Entry 6SPC (electron microscopy, 2.95 A resolution); this record covers chains a and n of the 21 polymer chains in the assembly.

== Chain a ==
Molecule: 16S rRNA
Organism: Pseudomonas aeruginosa
Sequence (1519 nucleotides; each row starts with the number of its first residue; note: 6 numbers in that range are skipped by the numbering (no residue carries them; nothing is unmodelled there)):
     2 A
     7 AAGAGUUUGA UCAUGGCUCA GAUUGAACGC UGGCGGCAGG CCUAACA
    55 AUGCAAGUC
    65 AGCGGAUAAA GGGAGCUUGC UCCUGGAUUC AGCGGCAGAC GGGUGAGUAA UGCCUAGGAA
   125 UCUGCCUGGU AGUGGGGGAU AACGUCCGGA AACGGGCGCU AAUACCGCAU ACGUCCUGAG
   185 GGAGAAAGUG GGGGAUCUUC GGACCUCACG CUAUCAGAUG AGCCUAGGUC GGAUUAGCUA
   245 GUUGGUGGGG UAAAGGCCUA CCAAGGCGAC GAUCCGUAAC UGGUCUGAGA GGAUGAUCAG
   305 UCACACUGGA ACUGAGACAC GGUCCAGACU CCUACGGGAG GCAGCAGUGG GGAAUAUUGG
   365 ACAAUGGGCG AAAGCCUGAU CCAGCCAUGC CGCGUGUGUG AAGAAGGUCU UCGGAUUGUA
   425 AAGCACUUUA AGUUGGGAGG AAGGGCAGUA AGUUAAUACC UUGCUGUUUU GACGUUACCA
   485 ACAGAAUAAG CACCGGCUAA CUUCGUGCCA GCAGCCGCGG UAAUACGAAG GGUGCAAGCG
   545 UUAAUCGGAA UUACUGGGCG UAAAGCGCGC GUAGGUGGUU CAGCAAGUUG GAUGUGAAAU
   605 CCCCGGGCUC AACCUGGGAA CUGCAUCCAA AACUACUGAG CUAGAGUACG GUAGAGGGUG
   665 GUGGAAUUUC CUGUGUAGCG GUGAAAUGCG UAGAUAUAGG AAGGAACACC AGUGGCGAAG
   725 GCGACCACCU GGACUGAUAC UGACACUGAG GUGCGAAAGC GUGGGGAGCA AACAGGAUUA
   785 GAUACCCUGG UAGUCCACGC CGUAAACGAU GUCGACUAGC CGUUGGGAUC CUUGAGAUCU
   845 UAGUGGCGCA GCUAACGCGA UAAGUCGACC GCCUGGGGAG UACGGCCGCA AGGUUAAAAC
   905 UCAAAUGAAU UGACGGGGGC CCGCACAAGC GGUGGAGCAU GUGGUUUAAU UCGAAGCAAC
   965 GCGAAGAACC UUACCUGGCC UUGACAUGCU GAGAACUUUC CAGAGAUGGA UUGGUGCCUU
  1025 CGGGAACUCA GACACAGGUG CUGCAUGGCU GUCGUCAGCU CGUGUCGUGA GAUGUUGGGU
  1085 UAAGUCCCGU AACGAGCGCA ACCCUUGUCC UUAGUUACCA GCACCUCGGG UGGGCACUCU
  1145 AAGGAGACUG CCGGUGACAA ACCGGAGGAA GGUGGGGAUG ACGUCAAGUC AUCAUGGCCC
  1205 UUACGGCCAG GGCUACACAC GUGCUACAAU GGUCGGUACA AAGGGUUGCC AAGCCGCGAG
  1265 GUGGAGCUAA UCCCAUAAAA CCGAUCGUAG UCCGGAUCGC AGUCUGCAAC UCGACUGCGU
  1325 GAAGUCGGAA UCGCUAGUAA UCGUGAAUCA GAAUGUCACG GUGAAUACGU UCCCGGGCCU
  1385 UGUACACACC GCCCGUCACA CCAUGGGAGU GGGUUGCUCC AGAAGUAGCU AGUCUAACCG
  1445 CAAGGGGGAC GGUUACCACG GAGUGAUUCA UGACUGGGGU GAAGUCGUAA CAAGGUAGCC
  1505 GUAGGGGAAC CUGCGGCUGG AU
Sequence notes: conflict A2, A72 (G2309540 in 1359201046), A101 (G2309511 in 1359201046)
What the authors report for this chain:
  - conformationally variable residues (side-chain flip): A1486, A1487

== Chain n ==
Protein: 30S ribosomal protein S14
Organism: Pseudomonas aeruginosa
UniProtKB: E2RXT8 (E2RXT8_PSEAI); numbering as in UniProt (aligned over 3-100)
Sequence (98 residues; numbered 3 to 100; the number before each row is that of its first residue):
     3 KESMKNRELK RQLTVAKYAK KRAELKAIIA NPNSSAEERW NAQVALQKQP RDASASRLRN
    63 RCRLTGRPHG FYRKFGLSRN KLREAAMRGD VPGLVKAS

== How chain a and chain n interact ==
Contacting residue pairs (71):
  A968(a) with Arg69(n), sugar contact
  A969(a) with Arg69(n), hydrogen bond to the sugar; His71(n), phosphate contact; Arg81(n), hydrogen bond to the sugar; Asn82(n), base contact
  G970(a) with Arg61(n), hydrogen bond to the sugar; Arg69(n), salt bridge to the phosphate; Pro70(n), base contact; His71(n), salt bridge to the phosphate
  A972(a) with Ser58(n), base contact; Arg59(n), sugar contact
  C973(a) with Glu10(n), phosphate contact; Arg13(n), hydrogen bond to the base; Arg53(n), base contact; Arg59(n), hydrogen bond to the sugar
  C974(a) with Arg9(n), salt bridge to the phosphate
  U975(a) with Ser5(n), hydrogen bond to the sugar; Arg9(n), base contact
  U976(a) with Lys3(n), salt bridge to the phosphate; Arg9(n), salt bridge to the phosphate
  A988(a) with Ser5(n), base contact
  C989(a) with Asn8(n), hydrogen bond to the sugar
  A990(a) with Glu4(n), sugar contact
  C1000(a) with Lys19(n), phosphate contact
  U1001(a) with Lys19(n), salt bridge to the phosphate
  U1002(a) with Tyr20(n), hydrogen bond to the phosphate
  U1003(a) with Tyr20(n), hydrogen bond to the sugar; Gln51(n), phosphate contact; Pro52(n), phosphate contact
  C1004(a) with Lys50(n), phosphate contact; Gln51(n), hydrogen bond to the phosphate
  C1005(a) with Lys50(n), salt bridge to the phosphate
  G1009(a) with Arg53(n), hydrogen bond to the phosphate
  A1010(a) with Arg53(n), salt bridge to the phosphate
  A1040(a) with Glu4(n), hydrogen bond to the sugar
  U1043(a) with Lys3(n), base contact
  C1053(a) with Arg85(n), hydrogen bond to the sugar
  U1109(a) with Ala99(n), phosphate contact; Ser100(n), hydrogen bond to the phosphate
  A1182(a) with Arg85(n), hydrogen bond to the base; Met89(n), base contact
  U1183(a) with Arg85(n), salt bridge to the phosphate
  U1196(a) with Arg69(n), base contact; Asn82(n), base contact
  G1265(a) with Ile31(n), base contact; Ala32(n), base contact; Pro34(n), base contact
  U1266(a) with Asn33(n), hydrogen bond to the sugar; Pro34(n), base contact
  U1309(a) with Ile31(n), phosphate contact; Ala32(n), phosphate contact
  G1310(a) with Lys28(n), salt bridge to the phosphate; Ile31(n), phosphate contact; Ala44(n), base contact
  C1311(a) with Gln45(n), base contact; Val46(n), base contact; Ala47(n), hydrogen bond to the sugar; Leu48(n), base contact; Gln49(n), hydrogen bond to the phosphate; Lys50(n), base contact
  A1312(a) with Gln45(n), hydrogen bond to the phosphate; Gln49(n), hydrogen bond to the base; Ser56(n), base contact
  A1350(a) with Arg75(n), hydrogen bond to the base
  A1351(a) with Arg75(n), phosphate contact
  U1352(a) with Leu60(n), base contact; Arg61(n), base contact; Asn62(n), hydrogen bond to the base; Phe73(n), phosphate contact; Arg75(n), phosphate contact
  A1354(a) with Ser58(n), base contact
Interface residues without a listed pair, chain a (42 interface residues in all): U1011, G1042, C1197, G1248, U1307, C1308
Interface residues without a listed pair, chain n (47 interface residues in all): Met6, Arg41, Ala57, Thr67, Lys76, Lys98

== In short ==
42 residues of chain a face 47 of chain n across their interface; the contacts include 22 hydrogen bonds and
10 salt bridges. Polar contacts include C973(a)-Arg13(n), A1182(a)-Arg85(n) and A1312(a)-Gln49(n). The paper
reports conformational variability at A1486(a) and A1487(a).
Here chain a is 16S rRNA and chain n is 30S ribosomal protein S14, both from Pseudomonas aeruginosa. Entry
6SPC (Pseudomonas aeruginosa 30s ribosome from an aminoglycoside resistant clinical isolate) was determined by
electron microscopy together with 6SPE from the same study.
